Entry 8K11 (electron microscopy, 3.30 A resolution); this record covers chains A and B.

[Chain A (and B)]
Name: SID1 transmembrane family member 2
Organism: Homo sapiens
Notes: chain B of this document is another copy of the same molecule, construct and numbering; everything in this record applies to it too
UniProt: Q8NBJ9 (SIDT2_HUMAN); residues 19-287 here = UniProt positions 19-287
Sequence (286 residues; row label = number of the first residue in the row):
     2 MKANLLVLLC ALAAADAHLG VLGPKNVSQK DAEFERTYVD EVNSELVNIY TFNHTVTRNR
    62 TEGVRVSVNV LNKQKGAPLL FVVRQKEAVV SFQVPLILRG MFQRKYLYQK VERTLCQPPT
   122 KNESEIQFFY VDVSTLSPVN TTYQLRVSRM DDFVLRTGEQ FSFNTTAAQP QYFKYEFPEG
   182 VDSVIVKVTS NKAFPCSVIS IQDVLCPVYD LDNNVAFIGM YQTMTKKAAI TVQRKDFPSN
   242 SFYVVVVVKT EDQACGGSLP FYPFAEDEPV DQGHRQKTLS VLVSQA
Unresolved in the structure: 2-24
Disulfides: Cys117-Cys207, Cys197-Cys256
Glycans and other covalent adducts: N-acetylglucosamine (NAG) linked to Asn27, Asn54, Asn60, Asn123, Asn141, Asn165
Sequence notes: initiating methionine (2); expression tag (3-18)
What the authors report for this chain:
  - self-association interface (contacts with another copy of this molecule); pairs are residue here / residue on that copy: Ser92-Ser92 (hydrogen bond)

[Chain A / chain B interface]
Residue-residue contacts (59):
  Pro25(A) with Gln30(B)
  Lys26(A) with Gln30(B), hydrogen bond (backbone-side chain); Arg85(B); Tyr131(B)
  Val28(A) with Val28(B), hydrophobic
  Gln30(A) with Pro25(B); Lys26(B), hydrogen bond (side chain-backbone)
  Ala78(A) with Lys87(B)
  Pro79(A) with Lys87(B); Glu88(B)
  Leu81(A) with Arg85(B); Gln86(B); Glu88(B); Val90(B), hydrophobic
  Arg85(A) with Lys26(B); Leu81(B); Ser135(B), hydrogen bond; Leu137(B)
  Gln86(A) with Leu81(B); Leu137(B)
  Lys87(A) with Ala78(B); Pro79(B); Leu137(B)
  Glu88(A) with Pro79(B); Leu81(B); Gln94(B)
  Val90(A) with Leu81(B), hydrophobic; Ser92(B)
  Ser92(A) with Val90(B); Ser92(B), hydrogen bond
  Gln94(A) with Glu88(B)
  Arg100(A) with Tyr210(B), hydrogen bond; Ile219(B)
  Gln104(A) with Asp204(B), hydrogen bond; Leu206(B); Pro239(B)
  Lys106(A) with Leu206(B)
  Tyr131(A) with Lys26(B); Leu137(B), hydrophobic
  Ser135(A) with Arg85(B), hydrogen bond
  Leu137(A) with Arg85(B); Gln86(B); Lys87(B); Tyr131(B), hydrophobic
  Asp204(A) with Gln104(B), hydrogen bond
  Leu206(A) with Gln104(B); Lys106(B)
  Tyr210(A) with Arg100(B), hydrogen bond
  Asp213(A) with Phe218(B)
  Asn214(A) with Asn214(B); Asn215(B), hydrogen bond; Phe218(B)
  Asn215(A) with Asn214(B), hydrogen bond
  Phe218(A) with Asp213(B); Asn214(B)
  Ile219(A) with Arg100(B)
  Pro239(A) with Gln104(B); Glu267(B)
  Glu267(A) with Pro239(B)
Other interface residues (no listed pair), chain A (35 interface residues in all): Ala89, Thr136, Cys207, Pro208, Asp268
Other interface residues (no listed pair), chain B (34 interface residues in all): Thr136, Cys207, Pro208, Asp268

[Summary]
35 residues of chain A and 34 residues of chain B are in contact; the contacts include 11 hydrogen bonds.
Polar pairs include Lys26(A)-Gln30(B), Arg85(A)-Ser135(B) and Ser92(A)-Ser92(B). N-acetylglucosamine is
covalently linked to Asn27(A), Asn54(A), Asn60(A), Asn123(A), Asn141(A) and Asn165(A). The paper reports a
self-association interface involving Ser92(A).
Chain A and chain B are both SID1 transmembrane family member 2 (Homo sapiens); the structure, SID1
transmembrane family member 2, was determined by electron microscopy, deposited together with 8K10, 8K12,
8K13, 8K1B and 8K1D.
